Entry 5N9Z (X-ray diffraction, 1.90 A resolution); this record covers chains F and J of the 16 polymer chains in the assembly.

# Chain F
Molecule: Ribulose bisphosphate carboxylase large chain
Source organism: Thalassiosira hyalina
Notes: EC 4.1.1.39
Chain sequence (490 residues; row label = number of the first residue in the row):
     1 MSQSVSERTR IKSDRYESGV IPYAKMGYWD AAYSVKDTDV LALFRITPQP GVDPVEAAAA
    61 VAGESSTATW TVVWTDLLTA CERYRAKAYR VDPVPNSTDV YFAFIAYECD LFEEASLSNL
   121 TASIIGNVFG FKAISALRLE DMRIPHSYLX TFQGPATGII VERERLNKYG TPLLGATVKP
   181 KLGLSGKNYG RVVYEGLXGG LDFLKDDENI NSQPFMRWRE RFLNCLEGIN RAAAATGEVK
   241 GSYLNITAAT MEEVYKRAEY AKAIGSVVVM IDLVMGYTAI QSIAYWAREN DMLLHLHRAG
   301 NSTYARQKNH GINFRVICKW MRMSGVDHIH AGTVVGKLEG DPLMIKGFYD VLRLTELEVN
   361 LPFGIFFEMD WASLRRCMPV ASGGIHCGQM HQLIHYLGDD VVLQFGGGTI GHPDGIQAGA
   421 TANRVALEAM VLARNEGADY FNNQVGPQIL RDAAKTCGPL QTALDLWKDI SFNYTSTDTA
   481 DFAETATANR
Disordered / not traced: 1-3, 485-490
Modified residues: Pro48, Pro155 (4-hydroxyproline; HYP); Cys109 (S-hydroxycysteine; CSO); 8RE (3,4-dihydroxylysine) at position 150, LYO (4-hydroxy-lysine) at position 198; Leu174 (beta-hydroxyleucine; HLU); Lys205 (lysine nz-carboxylic acid; KCX); Lys346 (N-trimethyllysine; M3L)
Bound ions: Mg2+: Lys205, Asp207, Glu208 (together with 2-carboxyarabinitol-1,5-diphosphate)
Residues lining bound ligands:
  - 2-carboxyarabinitol-1,5-diphosphate (CAP), molecule 1: Glu64, Thr69, Trp70, Asn127
  - 2-carboxyarabinitol-1,5-diphosphate (CAP), molecule 2: Thr177, Lys179, Lys181, Lys205, Asp207, Glu208, His297, Arg298, His330, Lys337, Leu338, Ser382, Gly383, Gly384, Gln404, Phe405, Gly406, Gly407
From the paper describing this entry:
  - post-translational modification sites: Pro48, Cys109, Pro155, Lys205, Lys346, Cys457

# Chain J
Molecule: Ribulose-1,5-bisphosphate carboxylase/oxygenase small subunit
Source organism: Thalassiosira hyalina
Chain sequence (139 residues; row label = number of the first residue in the row):
     1 MRLTQGCFSF LPDLTDQQIE KQVTYAMNRG WAMNVEWTDD PHPRNNYWEL WGLPLFDIKD
    61 PATVMFELNE ARKSCAAGYI RVNAFDASYG TESCVMSFIT NRPANEPGFY LDRTEGVGRQ
   121 VIYSIKSYSV QANPEGSRY

# Interface between chain F and chain J
Pairs across the interface - 27 pairs, chain F then chain J:
  Val5(F) - Trp51(J)
  Val5(F) - Gly52(J)
  Val5(F) - Glu67(J)
  Arg8(F) - Trp51(J)
  Arg8(F) - Phe66(J)
  Arg8(F) - Glu67(J)  salt bridge
  Arg8(F) - Glu70(J)
  Thr9(F) - Gly52(J)
  Thr9(F) - Leu53(J)  hydrogen bond (side chain-backbone)
  Thr9(F) - Leu55(J)
  Ile11(F) - Leu53(J)  hydrophobic
  Ile11(F) - Phe56(J)  hydrophobic
  Ile11(F) - Asp57(J)
  Ser13(F) - Asp57(J)
  Trp74(F) - Leu53(J)
  Trp74(F) - Pro54(J)
  Trp74(F) - Phe56(J)  hydrophobic
  Leu77(F) - Phe56(J)
  Leu77(F) - Ala87(J)
  Leu78(F) - Phe85(J)
  Thr79(F) - Ala87(J)
  Thr79(F) - Glu92(J)
  Ala80(F) - Ala87(J)  hydrogen bond (backbone-backbone)
  Ala80(F) - Tyr89(J)
  Ala80(F) - Glu92(J)  hydrogen bond (backbone-side chain)
  Arg83(F) - Tyr89(J)  hydrogen bond
  Tyr84(F) - Glu92(J)  hydrogen bond
Other interface residues (no listed pair), chain F (14 interface residues in all): Arg10, Asp110
Other interface residues (no listed pair), chain J (15 interface residues in all): Ser88

# Overview
Chain F and chain J form an interface of 14 and 15 residues respectively; the contacts include 5 hydrogen
bonds and 1 salt bridge. Polar pairs include Arg8(F)-Glu67(J), Thr9(F)-Leu53(J) and Ala80(F)-Glu92(J). Chain F
binds 2-carboxyarabinitol-1,5-diphosphate. Lys205(F), Asp207(F) and Glu208(F) coordinate Mg2+. From the paper:
modification sites Pro48(F), Cys109(F) and Pro155(F) among others.
Chain F is Ribulose bisphosphate carboxylase large chain and chain J is Ribulose-1,5-bisphosphate
carboxylase/oxygenase small subunit, both from Thalassiosira hyalina; the structure, Rubisco from
Thalassiosira hyalina, was determined by X-ray diffraction, deposited together with 5OYA, 6FTL and 5MZ2.
